PDB entry 8YXZ | electron microscopy, 3.00 A resolution | chains N and Y of the 14 polymer chains in the assembly

Chain N:
Protein: V-type ATP synthase subunit I
Organism: Thermus thermophilus HB8
UniProt: Q5SIT6 (Q5SIT6_THET8); residues 1-652 here = UniProt positions 1-652
Amino-acid sequence (652 residues; each row starts with the number of its first residue):
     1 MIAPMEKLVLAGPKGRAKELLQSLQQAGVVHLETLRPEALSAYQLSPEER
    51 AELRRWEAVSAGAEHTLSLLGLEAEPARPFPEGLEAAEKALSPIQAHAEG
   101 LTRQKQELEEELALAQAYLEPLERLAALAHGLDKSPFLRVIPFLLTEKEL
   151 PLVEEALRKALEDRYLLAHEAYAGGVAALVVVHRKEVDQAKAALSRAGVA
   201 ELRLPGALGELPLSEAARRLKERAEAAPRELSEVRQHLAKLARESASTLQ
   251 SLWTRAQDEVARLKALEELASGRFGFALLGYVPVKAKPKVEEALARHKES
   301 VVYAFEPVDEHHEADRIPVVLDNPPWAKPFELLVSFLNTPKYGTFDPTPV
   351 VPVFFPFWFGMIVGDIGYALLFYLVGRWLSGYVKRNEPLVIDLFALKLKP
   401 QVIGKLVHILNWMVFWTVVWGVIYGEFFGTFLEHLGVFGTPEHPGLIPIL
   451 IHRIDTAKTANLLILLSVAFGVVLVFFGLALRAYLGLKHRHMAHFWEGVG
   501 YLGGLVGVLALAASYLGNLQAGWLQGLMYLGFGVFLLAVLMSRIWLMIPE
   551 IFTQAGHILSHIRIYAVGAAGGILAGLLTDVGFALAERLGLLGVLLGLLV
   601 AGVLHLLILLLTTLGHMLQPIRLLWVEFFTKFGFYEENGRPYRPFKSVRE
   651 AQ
Not modelled in the structure: 650-652
What the authors report for this chain:
  - catalytic residues: His616 (proposed by the authors, not directly observed)

Chain Y:
Protein: V-type ATP synthase, subunit K
Organism: Thermus thermophilus HB8
UniProt: Q5SIT7 (Q5SIT7_THET8); residues -18 to 80 here correspond to UniProt positions 1-99 (UniProt number = residue number + 19)
Amino-acid sequence (102 residues; numbered -18 to 83; the number before each row is that of its first residue; numbers below 1 keep their minus sign (Met-18 is residue -18)):
   -18 MKKLLVTVLLAVFGALAFAAEEAAASGGLDRGLIAVGMGLAVGLAALGTG
    32 VAQARIGAAGVGAIAEDRSNFGTALIFLLLPETLVIFGLLIAFILNGRLH
    82 HH
Not modelled in the structure: -18 to 7, 81-83
Differences from the reference sequence: expression tag (81-83)

How chain N and chain Y interact:
Pairs across the interface (21):
  Asp392(N) - Arg49(Y)
  Leu393(N) - Arg49(Y)  hydrogen bond (backbone-side chain)
  Phe394(N) - Phe52(Y)  hydrophobic
  Ala395(N) - Arg49(Y)
  Thr456(N) - Phe74(Y)  hydrogen bond (side chain-backbone)
  Thr456(N) - Gly78(Y)
  Ala457(N) - Gly78(Y)
  Arg563(N) - Thr64(Y)
  Arg563(N) - Phe68(Y)
  Tyr565(N) - Leu71(Y)  hydrophobic
  Ala566(N) - Ile67(Y)  hydrophobic
  Ala566(N) - Leu71(Y)  hydrophobic
  Val567(N) - Ile67(Y)
  Ala570(N) - Phe74(Y)  hydrophobic
  Ile573(N) - Phe74(Y)  hydrophobic
  Leu614(N) - Leu60(Y)  hydrophobic
  Leu618(N) - Ile57(Y)
  Leu618(N) - Leu60(Y)  hydrophobic
  Leu618(N) - Leu61(Y)  hydrophobic
  Gln619(N) - Thr64(Y)
  Arg622(N) - Leu61(Y)
Interface residues without a listed pair, chain N (18 interface residues in all): Ile562, Gly615
Interface residues without a listed pair, chain Y (14 interface residues in all): Leu56, Leu70, Ile75

Summary:
18 residues of chain N face 14 of chain Y across their interface; the contacts include 2 hydrogen bonds. Polar
contacts include Leu393(N)-Arg49(Y) and Thr456(N)-Phe74(Y). The paper reports the catalytic residue His616(N).
Here chain N is V-type ATP synthase subunit I and chain Y is V-type ATP synthase, subunit K, both from Thermus
thermophilus HB8. Entry 8YXZ (Vo domain of V/A-ATPase from Thermus thermophilus state1) was determined by
electron microscopy (same publication as 8YWT, 8YY0 and 8YY1).
